Entry 6WCC (electron microscopy, 3.24 A resolution); this record covers chains A and B.

Chain A (and B):
Protein: Endosomal/lysosomal potassium channel TMEM175
Source organism: Homo sapiens
Notes: chain B of this document is another copy of the same molecule, construct and numbering; everything in this record applies to it too
UniProtKB: Q9BSA9 (TM175_HUMAN); residue numbers follow UniProt; this construct covers 1-504
Sequence (504 residues; numbered 1 to 504; the number before each row is that of its first residue):
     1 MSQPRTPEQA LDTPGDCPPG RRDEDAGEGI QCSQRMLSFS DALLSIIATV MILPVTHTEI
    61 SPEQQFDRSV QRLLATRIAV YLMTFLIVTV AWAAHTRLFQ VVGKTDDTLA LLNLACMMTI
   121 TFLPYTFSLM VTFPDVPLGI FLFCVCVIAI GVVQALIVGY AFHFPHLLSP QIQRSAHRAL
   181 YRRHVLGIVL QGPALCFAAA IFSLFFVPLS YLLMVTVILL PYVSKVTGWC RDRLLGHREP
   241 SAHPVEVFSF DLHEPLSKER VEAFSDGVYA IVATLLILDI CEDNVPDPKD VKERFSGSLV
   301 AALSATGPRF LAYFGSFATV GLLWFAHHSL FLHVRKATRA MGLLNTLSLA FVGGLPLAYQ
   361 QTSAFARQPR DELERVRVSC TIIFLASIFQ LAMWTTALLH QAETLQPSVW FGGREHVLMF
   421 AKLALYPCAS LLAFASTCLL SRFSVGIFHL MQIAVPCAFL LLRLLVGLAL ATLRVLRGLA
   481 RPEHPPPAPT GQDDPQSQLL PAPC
Unresolved in the structure: 1-29, 174-253, 477-504
Bound ions: Cs+ near Ala-263 (its only coordinating residue here)
UniProt features mapped onto this chain:
  - region: Thr-58 to Glu-63 (Short helix H1-1), Gln-65 to Gln-71 (Short helix H2-1), Pro-288 to Ser-296 (Short helix H1-2), Ser-298 to Ser-304 (Short helix H2-2)
  - motif: Arg-35 to Asp-41 (RxxxFSD motif 1), Arg-260 to Asp-266 (RxxxFSD motif 2)
  - site: Ile-46 (Hydrophobic filter residue 1-1), Val-50 (Hydrophobic filter residue 2-1), Leu-53 (Hydrophobic filter residue 3-1), Ile-271 (Hydrophobic filter residue 1-2), Leu-275 (Hydrophobic filter residue 2-2), Leu-278 (Hydrophobic filter residue 3-2)
  - modified residue: Thr-6 (Phosphothreonine)
  - natural variant: Gln-65 (Q65P: Associated with decreased risk for Parkinson disease), Met-393 (M393T: Associated with increased risk for Parkinson disease)
  - mutagenesis: Arg-35 (R35A: Impaired potassium channel activity), Ser-38 (S38A: Does not affect proton and potassium channel activity), Phe-39 (F39V: Impaired potassium channel activity), Ser-40 (S40A: Impaired potassium channel activity), Asp-41 (D41A: Abolished proton permeability without altering potassium permeability; D41E/N: Impaired potassium channel activity), Ser-45 to Thr-49 (Decreased selectivity for potassium ion; when associated with A-274), Ser-45 (S45A: Reduced potassium channel activity without altering proton channel activity; S45T: Decreased selectivity for potassium ion), Ile-46 (I46A/V: Decreased channel activity; I46M: Abolished proton and potassium channel activity; when associated with M-271; I46N: Impaired selectivity; can conduct both K(+) and Na(+) ...), Thr-49 (T49A: Decreased selectivity for potassium ion; T49V: Abolished potassium channel activity and decreased proton channel activity), Val-50 (V50A: Does not affect selectivity; when associated with A-275), Leu-53 (L53A: Does not affect selectivity; when associated with A-278), Ser-241 (S241A: Reduced channel activation, probably caused by decreased interaction with AKT1; when associated with A-338), 15 further mutagenesis entries in UniProt
Reported in the primary citation:
  - conformationally variable residues: Ile-271

Chain A / chain B interface:
Pairs across the interface (98):
  Gln-31(A) with His-328(B); Leu-332(B)
  Arg-35(A) with Glu-262(B); Ser-265(B); Asp-266(B), salt bridge; Trp-324(B); His-327(B), hydrogen bond; His-328(B); Phe-331(B)
  Met-36(A) with Trp-324(B), hydrophobic
  Phe-39(A) with Asp-266(B); Tyr-269(B), hydrophobic; Ala-270(B); Trp-324(B)
  Leu-43(A) with Ala-270(B); Ala-273(B), hydrophobic; Phe-317(B), hydrophobic
  Ile-46(A) with Ala-270(B), hydrophobic; Thr-274(B)
  Ile-47(A) with Ile-277(B), hydrophobic
  Val-50(A) with Thr-274(B)
  Asp-107(A) with Phe-325(B); Lys-422(B), salt bridge; Arg-463(B), salt bridge
  Leu-111(A) with Leu-322(B), hydrophobic; Leu-460(B), hydrophobic
  Leu-114(A) with Phe-317(B); Gly-321(B); Trp-324(B), hydrophobic
  Met-118(A) with Phe-314(B); Phe-317(B), hydrophobic
  Thr-121(A) with Ile-277(B); Tyr-313(B), hydrogen bond; Phe-317(B)
  Phe-122(A) with Tyr-313(B), hydrophobic
  Tyr-125(A) with Ile-280(B), hydrophobic; Asn-284(B); Val-285(B); Phe-310(B)
  Ser-128(A) with Cys-281(B); Val-285(B)
  Thr-132(A) with Val-285(B); Pro-286(B)
  Phe-133(A) with Pro-286(B); Leu-299(B), hydrophobic
  Val-136(A) with Leu-299(B), hydrophobic
  Leu-138(A) with Leu-299(B), hydrophobic; Leu-303(B), hydrophobic
  Glu-262(A) with Arg-35(B)
  Ser-265(A) with Arg-35(B)
  Asp-266(A) with Arg-35(B), salt bridge; Phe-39(B)
  Tyr-269(A) with Phe-39(B), hydrophobic
  Ala-270(A) with Phe-39(B); Leu-43(B); Ile-46(B), hydrophobic
  Ile-271(A) with Ile-271(B), hydrophobic
  Ala-273(A) with Leu-43(B), hydrophobic
  Thr-274(A) with Ile-46(B); Val-50(B)
  Ile-277(A) with Ile-47(B), hydrophobic; Thr-121(B)
  Ile-280(A) with Tyr-125(B), hydrophobic
  Cys-281(A) with Ser-128(B)
  Asn-284(A) with Tyr-125(B)
  Val-285(A) with Tyr-125(B); Ser-128(B); Thr-132(B)
  Pro-286(A) with Thr-132(B); Phe-133(B)
  Pro-288(A) with Phe-133(B), hydrophobic
  Leu-299(A) with Phe-133(B), hydrophobic; Val-136(B), hydrophobic; Leu-138(B), hydrophobic
  Leu-303(A) with Leu-138(B), hydrophobic
  Phe-310(A) with Tyr-125(B)
  Tyr-313(A) with Thr-121(B), hydrogen bond; Phe-122(B), hydrophobic
  Phe-314(A) with Met-118(B)
  Phe-317(A) with Leu-43(B), hydrophobic; Leu-114(B); Met-118(B), hydrophobic; Thr-121(B)
  Gly-321(A) with Leu-114(B)
  Leu-322(A) with Leu-111(B), hydrophobic
  Trp-324(A) with Arg-35(B); Met-36(B), hydrophobic; Phe-39(B); Leu-114(B), hydrophobic
  Phe-325(A) with Asp-107(B)
  His-327(A) with Arg-35(B), hydrogen bond
  His-328(A) with Gln-31(B); Arg-35(B)
  Phe-331(A) with Arg-35(B)
  Leu-332(A) with Gln-31(B)
  Lys-422(A) with Asp-107(B), salt bridge
  Leu-460(A) with Leu-111(B), hydrophobic
  Arg-463(A) with Asp-107(B), salt bridge
Also at the interface, not in a pair above, chain A (66 interface residues in all): Cys-32, Ala-42, Leu-53, Ala-110, Met-117, Leu-129, Leu-278, Asp-287, Val-291, Val-300, Ala-318, Ser-329, Leu-418, Phe-459
Also at the interface, not in a pair above, chain B (66 interface residues in all): Cys-32, Ala-42, Leu-53, Ala-110, Met-117, Leu-129, Leu-278, Asp-287, Pro-288, Val-291, Val-300, Ala-318, Ser-329, Leu-418, Phe-459

Overview:
Chain A and chain B each contribute 66 residues to their interface; the contacts include 4 hydrogen bonds and
6 salt bridges. Polar pairs include Arg-35(A)/Asp-266(B), Asp-107(A)/Lys-422(B) and Asp-107(A)/Arg-463(B).
UniProt lists 28 mutagenesis sites on chain A. From the paper: conformational variability at Ile-271(A).
Chain A and chain B are both Endosomal/lysosomal potassium channel TMEM175 (Homo sapiens); the structure,
Human closed state TMEM175 in CsCl, was determined by electron microscopy, deposited together with 6WC9, 6WCA
and 6WCB.
